Entry 7MHS (electron microscopy, 3.60 A resolution); this record covers chains C and G of the 6 polymer chains in the assembly.

== Chain C ==
Name: Transitional endoplasmic reticulum ATPase
From: Homo sapiens
Notes: EC 3.6.4.6
UniProt: P55072 (TERA_HUMAN); numbering as in UniProt (aligned over 1-806)
Sequence (806 residues; numbered 1 to 806; the number before each row is that of its first residue):
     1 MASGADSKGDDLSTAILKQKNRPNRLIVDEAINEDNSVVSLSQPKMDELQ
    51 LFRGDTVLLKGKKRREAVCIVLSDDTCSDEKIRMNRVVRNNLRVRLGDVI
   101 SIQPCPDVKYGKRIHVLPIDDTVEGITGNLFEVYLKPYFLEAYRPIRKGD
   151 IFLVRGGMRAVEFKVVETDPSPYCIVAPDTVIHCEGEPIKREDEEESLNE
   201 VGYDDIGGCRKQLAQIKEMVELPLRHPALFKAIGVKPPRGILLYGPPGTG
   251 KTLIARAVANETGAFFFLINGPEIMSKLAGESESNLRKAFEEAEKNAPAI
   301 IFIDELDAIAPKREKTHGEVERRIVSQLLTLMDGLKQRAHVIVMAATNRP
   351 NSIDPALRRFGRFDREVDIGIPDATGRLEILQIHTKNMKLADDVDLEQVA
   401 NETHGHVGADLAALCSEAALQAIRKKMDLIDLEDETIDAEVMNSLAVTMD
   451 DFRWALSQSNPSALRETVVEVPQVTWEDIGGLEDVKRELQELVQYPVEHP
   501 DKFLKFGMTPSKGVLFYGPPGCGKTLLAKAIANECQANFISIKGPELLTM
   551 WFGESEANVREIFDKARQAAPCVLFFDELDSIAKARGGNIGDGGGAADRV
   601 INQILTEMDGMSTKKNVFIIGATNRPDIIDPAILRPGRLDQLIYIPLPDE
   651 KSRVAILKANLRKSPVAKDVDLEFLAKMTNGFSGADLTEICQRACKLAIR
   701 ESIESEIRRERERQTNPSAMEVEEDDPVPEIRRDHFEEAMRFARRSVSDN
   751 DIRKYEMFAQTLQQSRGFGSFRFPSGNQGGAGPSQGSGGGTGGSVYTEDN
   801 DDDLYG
Disordered / not traced: 1-197, 431-439, 588-592, 715-725, 767-806
Ion coordination: Mg2+ site 1: Thr252 (together with ADP); Mg2+ site 2: Thr525 (together with ADP)
Residues lining bound ligands:
  - ADP / beryllium trifluoride, molecule 1: Asp205, Ile206, Gly207, Pro247, Gly248, Thr249, Gly250, Lys251, Thr252, Leu253, Arg256, Glu305, Asn348, Ile380, His384, Val407, Gly408, Ala409
  - ADP / beryllium trifluoride, molecule 2: Asp333, Arg359, Arg362
  - ADP / beryllium trifluoride, molecule 3: Asp478, Ile479, Gly480, Pro520, Gly521, Cys522, Gly523, Lys524, Thr525, Leu526, Glu578, Asn624, Ile656, Gly684, Ala685, Thr688
  - ADP / beryllium trifluoride, molecule 4: Asp609, Arg635, Arg638
UniProt features mapped onto this chain:
  - region: Thr797 to Gly806 (Interaction with UBXN6)
  - motif: Asp802 to Gly806 (PIM motif)
  - binding site (ATP): Pro247 to Leu253, Asn348, His384, Gly521 to Leu526
  - modified residue: Ala2 (N-acetylalanine), Ser3 (Phosphoserine), Ser7 (Phosphoserine), Ser13 (Phosphoserine), Ser37 (Phosphoserine), Lys315 (N6,N6,N6-trimethyllysine), Thr436 (Phosphothreonine), Ser462 (Phosphoserine), Lys502 (N6-acetyllysine), Lys505 (N6-acetyllysine), Lys668 (N6-acetyllysine), Ser702 (Phosphoserine), Lys754 (N6-acetyllysine), Ser770 (Phosphoserine), Ser775 (Phosphoserine), Ser787 (Phosphoserine), Tyr805 (Phosphotyrosine)
  - cross-link (Glycyl lysine isopeptide (Lys-Gly)): Lys8 (interchain with G-Cter in SUMO2), Lys18 (interchain with G-Cter in SUMO2)
  - natural variant: Arg95 (R95G: In IBMPFD1), Gly97 (G97E: In CMT2Y), Ile126 (I126F: In IBMPFD1; uncertain significance), Arg155 (R155C: In IBMPFD1; R155H: In FTDALS6 and IBMPFD1; R155L: In IBMPFD1; R155P: In IBMPFD1; R155S: In IBMPFD1), Arg159 (R159G: In FTDALS6; R159H: In IBMPFD1), Ala160 (A160T: In IBMPFD1; uncertain significance), Glu185 (E185K: In CMT2Y), Arg191 (R191Q: In FTDALS6 and IBMPFD1), Leu198 (L198W: In IBMPFD1), Ala232 (A232E: In IBMPFD1), Ile254 (I254F: In IBMPFD1; uncertain significance), Ile369 (I369T: In IBMPFD1; uncertain significance), 2 further natural variant entries in UniProt
  - mutagenesis: Phe52 to Asp55 (Abolishes interaction with NPLOC4; when associated with A-110), Arg53 (R53A: Minor effect on affinity for ATP and ADP), Arg86 (R86A: Strongly increased affinity for ATP. Strongly reduced affinity for ADP), Tyr110 (Y110A: Abolishes interaction with NPLOC4; when associated with 52-A--A-55), Arg113 to His115 (Severely reduced binding to DERL1), Phe131 (F131R: Severely reduced binding to DERL1), Leu140 (L140D: Severely reduced binding to DERL1), Asp179 (D179R: No effect on binding to DERL1), His183 (H183W: Severely reduced binding to DERL1), Lys251 (K251Q: Impairs ERAD degradation of HMGCR and does not inhibit interaction with RHBDD1; when associated with Q-524), Glu305 (E305Q: Defect in ubiquitin-dependent protein degradation by the proteasome; when associated with Q-578), Lys312 (K312A: Does not affect methylation by VCPKMT), 8 further mutagenesis entries in UniProt
What the authors report for this chain:
  - self-association interface (contacts with another copy of this molecule): Met611
  - binding site for Unknown substrate (chain G): Leu278, Ala279, Trp551, Phe552

== Chain G ==
Name: Unknown substrate
From: Homo sapiens
Sequence (22 residues; numbered 1 to 22; the number before each row is that of its first residue; X marks 22 residues of unknown identity (built as UNK)):
     1 XXXXXXXXXXXXXXXXXXXXXX

== Chain C / chain G interface ==
Chain C residues in contact with chain G, 9 residues: Lys277, Leu278, Ala279, His317, Glu319, Met550, Trp551, Phe552, Gly593

== Overview ==
No residue of chain C is in contact with chain G. Chain C binds 4 copies of ADP / beryllium trifluoride.
UniProt lists 15 ATP-binding residues and 24 mutagenesis sites on chain C. The paper reports a binding site
for Unknown substrate (chain G) at Leu278(C), Ala279(C) and Trp551(C) among others; a self-association
interface involving Met611(C).
Chain C is Transitional endoplasmic reticulum ATPase and chain G is Unknown substrate, both from Homo sapiens;
the structure, Structure of p97 (subunits A to E) with substrate engaged, was determined by electron
microscopy.
